PDB entry 3S1Z | X-ray diffraction, 2.05 A resolution | chains A and B

== Chain A (and B) ==
Protein: 3-oxoacyl-[ACP] synthase III
Source organism: Xanthomonas campestris pv. campestris
Notes: chain B of this document is another copy of the same molecule, construct and numbering; everything in this record applies to it too
UniProt: Q8PDX2 (Q8PDX2_XANCP); residues 21-358 here correspond to UniProt positions 1-338 (UniProt number = residue number - 20)
Sequence (344 residues; row label = number of the first residue in the row):
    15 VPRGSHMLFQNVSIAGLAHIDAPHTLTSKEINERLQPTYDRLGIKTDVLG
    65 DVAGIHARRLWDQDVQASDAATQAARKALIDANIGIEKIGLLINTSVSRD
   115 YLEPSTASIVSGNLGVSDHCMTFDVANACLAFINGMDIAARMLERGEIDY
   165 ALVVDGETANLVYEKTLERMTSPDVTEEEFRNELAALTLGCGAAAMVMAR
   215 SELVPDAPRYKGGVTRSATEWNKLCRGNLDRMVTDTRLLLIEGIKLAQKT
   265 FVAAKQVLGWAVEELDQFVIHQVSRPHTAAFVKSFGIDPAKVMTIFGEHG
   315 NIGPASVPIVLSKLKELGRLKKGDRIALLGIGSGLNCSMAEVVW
Sequence notes: expression tag (15-20)
Small-molecule neighbours:
  - acetamide (ACM), molecule 1: C143, L144, H285, Q286, V287, N315, G317, S320, I345
  - acetamide (ACM), molecule 2: C239, M246, T248, L253, N315, S347
Reported in the primary citation:
  - catalytic residues: E117 (proposed by the authors, not directly observed)

== Chain A / chain B interface ==
Residue-residue contacts - 86 pairs, chain A then chain B:
  M21(A) - R159(B)  hydrogen bond (backbone-side chain)
  M21(A) - G160(B)
  M21(A) - E161(B)
  L22(A) - R159(B)  hydrogen bond (backbone-side chain)
  F23(A) - R159(B)
  V111(A) - L116(B)
  R113(A) - R113(B)
  R113(A) - L116(B)
  L116(A) - V111(B)
  E117(A) - V111(B)
  E117(A) - A142(B)
  E117(A) - S347(B)  hydrogen bond
  P118(A) - N236(B)
  P118(A) - S347(B)
  S119(A) - A140(B)
  S119(A) - N141(B)
  S122(A) - T233(B)
  S122(A) - N236(B)  hydrogen bond
  S122(A) - G348(B)
  S122(A) - N350(B)  hydrogen bond
  I123(A) - N236(B)
  S125(A) - T233(B)  hydrogen bond
  G126(A) - T233(B)
  V130(A) - T233(B)
  S131(A) - S231(B)  hydrogen bond (backbone-side chain)
  D132(A) - R230(B)
  D132(A) - S231(B)  hydrogen bond (backbone-backbone)
  D132(A) - K263(B)  salt bridge
  H133(A) - R230(B)  hydrogen bond
  C134(A) - S231(B)  hydrogen bond (backbone-side chain)
  M135(A) - T229(B)
  T136(A) - N141(B)
  T136(A) - N350(B)
  F137(A) - A140(B)
  F137(A) - N141(B)
  F137(A) - I152(B)  hydrophobic
  D138(A) - V139(B)
  D138(A) - A140(B)  hydrogen bond (backbone-backbone)
  V139(A) - D138(B)
  A140(A) - R113(B)
  A140(A) - S119(B)
  A140(A) - F137(B)
  A140(A) - D138(B)  hydrogen bond (backbone-backbone)
  N141(A) - S119(B)
  N141(A) - T136(B)  hydrogen bond (side chain-backbone)
  N141(A) - F137(B)
  A142(A) - E117(B)
  R155(A) - M156(B)
  R155(A) - R159(B)
  R155(A) - E161(B)  salt bridge
  M156(A) - R155(B)
  E158(A) - R159(B)  salt bridge
  R159(A) - M21(B)  hydrogen bond (side chain-backbone)
  R159(A) - L22(B)
  R159(A) - F23(B)
  R159(A) - R155(B)
  R159(A) - E158(B)  salt bridge
  E161(A) - R155(B)  salt bridge
  T229(A) - M135(B)
  R230(A) - D132(B)
  R230(A) - H133(B)  hydrogen bond
  S231(A) - S131(B)  hydrogen bond (side chain-backbone)
  S231(A) - D132(B)  hydrogen bond (backbone-backbone)
  S231(A) - C134(B)  hydrogen bond (side chain-backbone)
  T233(A) - S122(B)
  T233(A) - S125(B)  hydrogen bond
  T233(A) - G126(B)
  T233(A) - V130(B)
  N236(A) - P118(B)
  N236(A) - S122(B)
  N236(A) - I123(B)
  N236(A) - G126(B)
  C239(A) - E117(B)
  C239(A) - P118(B)
  R240(A) - Y115(B)  hydrogen bond
  R240(A) - E117(B)
  G241(A) - Y115(B)
  G241(A) - L116(B)  hydrogen bond (backbone-backbone)
  G241(A) - E117(B)  hydrogen bond (backbone-backbone)
  N242(A) - Y115(B)
  N242(A) - L116(B)
  L243(A) - L116(B)  hydrophobic
  K263(A) - D132(B)  salt bridge
  S347(A) - E117(B)  hydrogen bond
  S347(A) - P118(B)
  G348(A) - S122(B)
Other interface residues (no listed pair), chain A (49 interface residues in all): C143, N148, I152, M246, N350
Other interface residues (no listed pair), chain B (46 interface residues in all): D114, C143, N148

== Overview ==
49 residues of chain A face 46 of chain B across their interface, with 23 hydrogen bonds and 6 salt bridges.
Polar contacts include D132(A)-K263(B), R155(A)-E161(B) and E158(A)-R159(B). Ligands of chain A: acetamide.
From the paper: the catalytic residue E117(A).
Chain A and chain B are both 3-oxoacyl-[ACP] synthase III (Xanthomonas campestris pv. campestris); the
structure, Crystal structure of acetamide bound Xanthomonas campestri OleA, was determined by X-ray
diffraction together with 3S20, 3ROW, 3S21 and 3S23 from the same study.
